PDB entry 7ZMG | electron microscopy, 2.44 A resolution | chains C and Z of the 43 polymer chains in the assembly

Chain C:
Molecule: NADH-ubiquinone oxidoreductase 49 kDa subunit-like protein
Organism: Chaetomium thermophilum var. thermophilum DSM 1495
Reference sequence: G0SCG0 (G0SCG0_CHATD); aligned to UniProt positions 1-499 over residues 1-499 (the alignment contains insertions or deletions, so no single offset holds)
Sequence (499 residues; each row starts with the number of its first residue):
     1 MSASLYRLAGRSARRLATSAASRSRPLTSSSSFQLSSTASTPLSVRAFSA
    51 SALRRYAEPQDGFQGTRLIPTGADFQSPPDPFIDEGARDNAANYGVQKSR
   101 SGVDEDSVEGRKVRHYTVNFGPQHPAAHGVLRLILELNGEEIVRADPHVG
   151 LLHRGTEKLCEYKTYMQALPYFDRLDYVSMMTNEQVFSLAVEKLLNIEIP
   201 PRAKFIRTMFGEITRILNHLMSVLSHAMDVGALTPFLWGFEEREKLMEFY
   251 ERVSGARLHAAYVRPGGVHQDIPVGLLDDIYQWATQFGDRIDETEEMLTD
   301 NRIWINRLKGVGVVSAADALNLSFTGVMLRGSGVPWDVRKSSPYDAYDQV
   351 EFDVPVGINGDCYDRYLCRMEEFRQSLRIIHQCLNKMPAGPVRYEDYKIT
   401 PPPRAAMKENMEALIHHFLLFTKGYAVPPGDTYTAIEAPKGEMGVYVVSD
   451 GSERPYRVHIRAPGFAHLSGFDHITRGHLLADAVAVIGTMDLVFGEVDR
Unresolved in the structure: 1-56, 87-104
Modified / non-standard residues: Arg-154 (N3, N4-dimethylarginine; 2MR)
Residues lining bound ligands:
  - 1,2-Distearoyl-sn-glycerophosphoethanolamine (3PE): Arg-302, Ile-303, Asn-306
  - 4Fe-4S cluster (SF4): Arg-154, Arg-174, His-259
Reported in the primary citation:
  - conformationally variable residues (loop rearrangement): His-124, His-128

Chain Z:
Molecule: NADH-ubiquinone oxidoreductase-like protein
Organism: Chaetomium thermophilum var. thermophilum DSM 1495
Reference sequence: G0SEF0 (G0SEF0_CHATD); residue numbers follow UniProt; this construct covers 1-188
Sequence (196 residues; each row starts with the number of its first residue):
     1 MASKAAAAAASNAVSITKKYTVQSTGIWERIRRALVIDPNRSNGVPLNPY
    51 NRNPSPGDNPPLEYTDPVTIPAGDIADNPYWKRDFRRNYPRPSVIAQAQQ
   101 VALLSVGSAAQPRVELIGEEGTKALVAAEEEGKEKGVAKYLEEKGAEEAK
   151 RVLALTGGLPPTPSGQTMVTGQWDVHKYGLAEEQSYGGSYPCRSFV
Unresolved in the structure: 1-10
Differences from the reference sequence: insertion (189-196)

Interface between chain C and chain Z:
Pairs across the interface - 89 pairs, chain C then chain Z:
  Leu-195(C) / Arg-86(Z)
  Asn-196(C) / Phe-85(Z)  hydrogen bond (side chain-backbone)
  Asn-196(C) / Asn-88(Z)  hydrogen bond (side chain-backbone)
  Asn-196(C) / Tyr-89(Z)
  Asn-196(C) / Pro-90(Z)
  Lys-245(C) / Gly-44(Z)  hydrogen bond (side chain-backbone)
  Glu-248(C) / Arg-52(Z)  salt bridge
  Arg-252(C) / Arg-52(Z)
  Arg-252(C) / Pro-56(Z)
  Asp-271(C) / Tyr-64(Z)  hydrogen bond
  Val-274(C) / Asn-59(Z)
  Val-274(C) / Tyr-64(Z)  hydrophobic
  Asp-279(C) / Tyr-50(Z)
  Asp-279(C) / Asn-51(Z)
  Asp-279(C) / Arg-52(Z)  hydrogen bond (side chain-backbone)
  Tyr-281(C) / Tyr-20(Z)  hydrophobic
  Gln-282(C) / Tyr-20(Z)
  Gln-282(C) / Tyr-50(Z)  hydrogen bond (side chain-backbone)
  Gln-282(C) / Asn-51(Z)
  Thr-285(C) / Lys-19(Z)  hydrogen bond (side chain-backbone)
  Thr-285(C) / Tyr-20(Z)
  Gln-286(C) / Thr-21(Z)
  Gln-286(C) / Ser-42(Z)
  Gln-286(C) / Gly-44(Z)
  Asp-289(C) / Lys-19(Z)  salt bridge
  Asp-289(C) / Asn-40(Z)
  Asp-289(C) / Arg-41(Z)
  Asp-289(C) / Ser-42(Z)  hydrogen bond (side chain-backbone)
  Arg-290(C) / Ser-42(Z)  hydrogen bond (side chain-backbone)
  Arg-290(C) / Gly-44(Z)
  Glu-293(C) / Arg-41(Z)
  Glu-295(C) / Tyr-186(Z)
  Glu-296(C) / Ile-37(Z)
  Glu-296(C) / Arg-41(Z)  salt bridge
  Thr-299(C) / Tyr-190(Z)
  Asp-300(C) / Tyr-190(Z)  hydrogen bond
  Pro-335(C) / Tyr-178(Z)
  Pro-335(C) / Phe-195(Z)  hydrophobic
  Trp-336(C) / Tyr-178(Z)
  Asp-337(C) / Tyr-178(Z)  hydrogen bond (backbone-side chain)
  Lys-340(C) / Thr-167(Z)
  Lys-340(C) / His-176(Z)
  Lys-340(C) / Tyr-178(Z)
  Ser-341(C) / Gln-166(Z)
  Ser-341(C) / Thr-167(Z)  hydrogen bond (backbone-backbone)
  Ser-341(C) / Tyr-178(Z)  hydrogen bond
  Ser-342(C) / Gln-166(Z)
  Pro-343(C) / Thr-167(Z)
  Asp-353(C) / Ala-181(Z)
  Asp-353(C) / Phe-195(Z)
  Asp-353(C) / Val-196(Z)
  Val-354(C) / Arg-193(Z)
  Val-354(C) / Ser-194(Z)
  Val-354(C) / Phe-195(Z)  hydrogen bond (backbone-backbone)
  Pro-355(C) / Cys-192(Z)  hydrophobic
  Pro-355(C) / Arg-193(Z)
  Val-356(C) / Cys-192(Z)
  Val-356(C) / Arg-193(Z)  hydrogen bond (backbone-backbone)
  Val-356(C) / Phe-195(Z)  hydrophobic
  Gly-357(C) / Pro-191(Z)
  Ile-358(C) / Pro-191(Z)  hydrophobic
  Asn-359(C) / Pro-191(Z)
  Tyr-363(C) / Tyr-190(Z)
  Asp-364(C) / Pro-191(Z)
  Leu-367(C) / Tyr-186(Z)  hydrogen bond (backbone-side chain)
  Leu-367(C) / Pro-191(Z)
  Cys-368(C) / Cys-192(Z)  hydrophobic
  Met-370(C) / Tyr-186(Z)
  Glu-371(C) / Ser-185(Z)  hydrogen bond
  Glu-371(C) / Tyr-186(Z)
  Gly-390(C) / Pro-67(Z)
  Pro-391(C) / Pro-67(Z)
  Pro-391(C) / Thr-69(Z)
  Arg-393(C) / Asp-66(Z)  salt bridge
  Tyr-394(C) / Arg-83(Z)
  Tyr-394(C) / Phe-85(Z)
  Glu-395(C) / Val-68(Z)
  Glu-395(C) / Thr-69(Z)  hydrogen bond (side chain-backbone)
  Glu-395(C) / Ala-72(Z)
  Glu-395(C) / Arg-83(Z)  hydrogen bond (backbone-side chain)
  Asp-396(C) / Tyr-80(Z)  hydrogen bond
  Lys-398(C) / Tyr-80(Z)
  Lys-398(C) / Arg-86(Z)
  Lys-398(C) / Arg-87(Z)
  Pro-403(C) / Asp-66(Z)
  Ala-426(C) / Arg-86(Z)  hydrogen bond (backbone-side chain)
  Pro-428(C) / Arg-86(Z)
  Pro-428(C) / Tyr-89(Z)  hydrophobic
  Pro-429(C) / Tyr-89(Z)
Other interface residues (no listed pair), chain C (57 interface residues in all): Pro-273, Gly-275, Asp-292, Lys-309, Asp-348, Phe-352, Ile-399
Other interface residues (no listed pair), chain Z (45 interface residues in all): Lys-18, Asn-43, Pro-46, Val-169

In short:
57 residues of chain C and 45 residues of chain Z are in contact; the contacts include 21 hydrogen bonds and 4
salt bridges. Polar pairs include Glu-248(C)/Arg-52(Z), Asp-289(C)/Lys-19(Z) and Glu-296(C)/Arg-41(Z). Chain C
binds 1,2-Distearoyl-sn-glycerophosphoethanolamine and 4Fe-4S cluster. From the paper: conformational
variability at His-124(C) and His-128(C).
Here chain C is NADH-ubiquinone oxidoreductase 49 kDa subunit-like protein and chain Z is NADH-ubiquinone
oxidoreductase-like protein, both from Chaetomium thermophilum var. thermophilum DSM 1495. Entry 7ZMG (CryoEM
structure of mitochondrial complex I from Chaetomium thermophilum (state 1)) was determined by electron
microscopy (same publication as 7ZM7, 7ZM8, 7ZMB, 7ZME and 7ZMH).
